7QND - chains A and B of the 8 polymer chains in the assembly; structure by electron microscopy, 3.40 A resolution.

[Chain A (and B)]
Protein: Gamma-aminobutyric acid receptor subunit beta-3
From: Homo sapiens
Notes: chain B of this document is another copy of the same molecule, construct and numbering; everything in this record applies to it too
Reference sequence: P28472 (GBRB3_HUMAN); residues -24 to 448 here correspond to UniProt positions 1-473 (UniProt number = residue number + 25)
Amino-acid sequence (473 residues; row label = number of the first residue in the row; numbers below 1 keep their minus sign (Met-24 is residue -24)):
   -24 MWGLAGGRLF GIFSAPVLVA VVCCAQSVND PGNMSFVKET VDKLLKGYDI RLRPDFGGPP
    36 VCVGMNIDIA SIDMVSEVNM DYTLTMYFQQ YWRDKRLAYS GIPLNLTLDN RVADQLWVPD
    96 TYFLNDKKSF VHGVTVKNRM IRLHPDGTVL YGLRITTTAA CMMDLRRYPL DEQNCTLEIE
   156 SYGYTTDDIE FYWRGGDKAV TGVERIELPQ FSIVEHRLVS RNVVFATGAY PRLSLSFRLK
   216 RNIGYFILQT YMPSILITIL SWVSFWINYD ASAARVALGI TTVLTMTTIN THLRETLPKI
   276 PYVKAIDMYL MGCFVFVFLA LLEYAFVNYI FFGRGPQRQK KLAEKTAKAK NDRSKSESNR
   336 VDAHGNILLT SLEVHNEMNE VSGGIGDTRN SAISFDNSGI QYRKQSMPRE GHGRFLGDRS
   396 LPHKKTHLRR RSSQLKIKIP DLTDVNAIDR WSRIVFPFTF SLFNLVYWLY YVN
Not modelled in the structure: -24 to 6, 308-421, 448
Disulfides: Cys136-Cys150
Covalent attachments: N-acetylglucosamine (NAG) linked to Asn80; glycan linked to Asn149
Ligand contacts: histamine (HSM): Asp43, Tyr62, Gln64
UniProt features mapped onto this chain:
  - binding site (benzamidine): Asp95 to Tyr97, Glu155 to Tyr157, Phe200
  - binding site (4-aminobutanoate): Tyr97, Glu155, Tyr157, Thr202
  - binding site (histamine): Tyr97, Ser156, Tyr157, Thr202
  - glycosylation (N-linked (GlcNAc...) asparagine): Asn8, Asn80, Asn149

[Interface between chain A and chain B]
Residue-residue contacts (102; chain A residue first):
  Met9(A) - Leu27(B)
  Met9(A) - Arg28(B)
  Met9(A) - Asp30(B)
  Met9(A) - Phe31(B)
  Met9(A) - Arg71(B)
  Val12(A) - Phe31(B)  hydrophobic
  Lys13(A) - Gly22(B)
  Lys13(A) - Asp24(B)  salt bridge
  Lys13(A) - Arg26(B)
  Val16(A) - Arg26(B)
  Asp17(A) - Arg26(B)  salt bridge
  Leu20(A) - Arg26(B)
  Tyr62(A) - Tyr97(B)  hydrogen bond
  Tyr62(A) - Leu99(B)
  Tyr62(A) - Tyr157(B)  hydrophobic
  Gln64(A) - Thr202(B)
  Leu81(A) - Phe31(B)  hydrophobic
  Thr82(A) - Phe31(B)
  Thr82(A) - Gly158(B)
  Thr82(A) - Tyr159(B)
  Thr82(A) - Asp163(B)
  Leu83(A) - Arg26(B)
  Leu83(A) - Tyr159(B)
  Asp84(A) - Ile25(B)
  Asp84(A) - Arg26(B)  hydrogen bond (backbone-backbone)
  Asp84(A) - Trp92(B)
  Asp84(A) - Tyr159(B)
  Arg86(A) - Ile25(B)
  Arg86(A) - Asp89(B)  hydrogen bond (side chain-backbone)
  Arg86(A) - Leu91(B)  hydrogen bond (side chain-backbone)
  Val87(A) - Arg26(B)
  Phe105(A) - Lys102(B)
  Phe105(A) - Lys103(B)
  His107(A) - Asp101(B)  salt bridge
  His107(A) - Lys102(B)
  Val109(A) - Thr96(B)
  Val109(A) - Tyr97(B)
  Val109(A) - Phe98(B)  hydrophobic
  Val109(A) - Ser104(B)
  Val109(A) - Phe105(B)
  Val109(A) - Ile130(B)  hydrophobic
  Thr110(A) - Gln65(B)
  Thr110(A) - Pro94(B)
  Thr110(A) - Thr96(B)  hydrogen bond (backbone-backbone)
  Thr110(A) - Leu128(B)
  Thr110(A) - Ile130(B)
  Val111(A) - Val93(B)  hydrophobic
  Val111(A) - Pro94(B)
  Val111(A) - Asp95(B)
  Val111(A) - Thr96(B)
  Asn113(A) - Tyr97(B)
  Asn113(A) - Tyr157(B)
  Arg114(A) - Tyr157(B)
  Met115(A) - Tyr157(B)  hydrophobic
  Met115(A) - Gly158(B)
  Met115(A) - Tyr205(B)
  Arg117(A) - Gly158(B)  hydrogen bond (side chain-backbone)
  Arg117(A) - Thr160(B)
  Arg117(A) - Thr202(B)  hydrogen bond (side chain-backbone)
  Arg117(A) - Tyr205(B)  hydrogen bond
  Gly127(A) - Tyr157(B)
  Leu128(A) - Tyr157(B)  hydrogen bond (backbone-side chain)
  Arg129(A) - Tyr97(B)
  Arg129(A) - Phe98(B)  hydrogen bond (side chain-backbone)
  Arg129(A) - Leu99(B)
  Arg129(A) - Asp101(B)  salt bridge
  Arg129(A) - Tyr157(B)  hydrogen bond (backbone-side chain)
  Arg180(A) - Phe200(B)
  Glu182(A) - Met137(B)
  Pro184(A) - Lys274(B)
  Pro184(A) - Pro276(B)
  Gly219(A) - Pro276(B)
  Tyr220(A) - Lys274(B)
  Tyr220(A) - Ile275(B)
  Tyr220(A) - Pro276(B)
  Leu223(A) - Arg269(B)
  Leu223(A) - Val278(B)  hydrophobic
  Leu223(A) - Met286(B)  hydrophobic
  Gln224(A) - Arg269(B)
  Leu231(A) - Phe289(B)  hydrophobic
  Leu231(A) - Phe293(B)
  Ile234(A) - Phe293(B)  hydrophobic
  Leu235(A) - Phe293(B)  hydrophobic
  Leu235(A) - Leu296(B)  hydrophobic
  Val238(A) - Leu297(B)  hydrophobic
  Val238(A) - Ala300(B)  hydrophobic
  Trp241(A) - Asn303(B)
  Trp241(A) - Tyr304(B)  hydrophobic
  Ile242(A) - Val251(B)  hydrophobic
  Ile242(A) - Asn303(B)
  Asn243(A) - Asn303(B)  hydrogen bond (backbone-side chain)
  Asn243(A) - Phe307(B)
  Ala246(A) - Ser247(B)
  Ala248(A) - Ala248(B)  hydrophobic
  Ala249(A) - Ser247(B)
  Ala249(A) - Val251(B)  hydrophobic
  Leu253(A) - Ile255(B)  hydrophobic
  Thr256(A) - Ile255(B)
  Thr256(A) - Leu259(B)
  Thr260(A) - Leu259(B)
  His267(A) - Glu270(B)  salt bridge
  Arg428(A) - Tyr304(B)
Also at the interface, not in a pair above, chain A (57 interface residues in all): Asp43, Asp48, Tyr66, Leu79, Leu125, Gln185, Asn217, Ala252, Thr271
Also at the interface, not in a pair above, chain B (61 interface residues in all): Gly32, Phe63, Ala88, Val106, Val258

[Overview]
57 residues of chain A face 61 of chain B across their interface, with 12 hydrogen bonds and 5 salt bridges.
Polar contacts include Lys13(A)-Asp24(B), Asp17(A)-Arg26(B) and His107(A)-Asp101(B). Bound to chain A:
histamine. N-acetylglucosamine is covalently linked to Asn80(A).
Chain A and chain B are both Gamma-aminobutyric acid receptor subunit beta-3 (Homo sapiens); the structure,
Cryo-EM structure of human full-length extrasynaptic beta3delta GABA(A)R in complex with THIP (gaboxadol),
histamine and nanobody ..., was determined by electron microscopy together with 7QN5, 7QN6, 7QN7, 7QN8, 7QN9,
7QNA and 3 further entries from the same study.
